PDB entry 5S54 | X-ray diffraction, 2.40 A resolution | chains B and C of the 6 polymer chains in the assembly

Chain B:
Name: Tubulin beta-2B chain
Source organism: Bos taurus
UniProtKB: Q6B856 (TBB2B_BOVIN); the author numbering skips numbers that UniProt does not, so the offset changes along the chain: 1-42 = UniProt 1-42; 45-360 = UniProt 43-358; 369-455 = UniProt 359-445
Sequence (445 residues; numbered 1 to 455; 10 numbers in that range are skipped by the numbering (no residue carries them; nothing is unmodelled there); the number before each row is that of its first residue):
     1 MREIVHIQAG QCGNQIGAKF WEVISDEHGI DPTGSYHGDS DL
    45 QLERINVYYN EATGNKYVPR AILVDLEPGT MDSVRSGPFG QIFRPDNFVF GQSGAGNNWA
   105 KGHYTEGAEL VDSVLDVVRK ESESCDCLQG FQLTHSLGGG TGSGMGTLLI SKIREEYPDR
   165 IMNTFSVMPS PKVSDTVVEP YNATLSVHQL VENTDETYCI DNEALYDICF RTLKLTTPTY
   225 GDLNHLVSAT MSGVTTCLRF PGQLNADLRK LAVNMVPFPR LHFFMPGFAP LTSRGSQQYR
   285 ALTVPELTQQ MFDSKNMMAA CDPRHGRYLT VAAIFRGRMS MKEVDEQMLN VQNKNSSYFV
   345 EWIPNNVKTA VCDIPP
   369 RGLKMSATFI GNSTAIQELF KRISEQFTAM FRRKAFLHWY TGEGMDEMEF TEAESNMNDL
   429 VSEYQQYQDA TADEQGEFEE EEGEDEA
Unresolved in the structure: 278-281, 438-455
Ion coordination: Mg2+: Q11 (together with GDP); Ca2+: E113 (shared with E284(C) of chain C)
Small-molecule neighbours:
  - GDP (guanosine-5'-diphosphate): G10, Q11, C12, Q15, I16, A99, N101, S140, G142, G143, G144, T145, G146, S147, V171, P173, V177, D179, E183, N206, L209, Y224, L227, N228
  - WLS (1-(pyridin-4-yl)-N-[(thiophen-2-yl)methyl]methanamine): I154, I157, R158, Y161, P162, D163, R164, I165, M166, N197, D199, R253
Swiss-Prot annotation at these positions:
  - motif: M1 to I4 (MREI motif)
  - binding site (GTP): Q11, E71, S140, G144, T145, G146, N206, N228
  - binding site (Mg(2+)): E71
  - modified residue: S40 (Phosphoserine), T57 (Phosphothreonine), K60 (N6-acetyllysine), S174 (Phosphoserine), T287 (Phosphothreonine), T292 (Phosphothreonine), R320 (Omega-N-methylarginine), E448 (5-glutamyl polyglutamate)
  - cross-link (Glycyl lysine isopeptide (Lys-Gly)): K60 (interchain with G-Cter in ubiquitin), K326 (interchain with G-Cter in ubiquitin)
What the authors report for this chain:
  - binding site for WLS: I154, I157, Y161, P162, M166, D199
  - conformationally variable residues (side-chain flip): R158

Chain C:
Name: Tubulin alpha-1B chain
Source organism: Bos taurus
UniProtKB: P81947 (TBA1B_BOVIN); residue numbers follow UniProt; this construct covers 1-451
Sequence (451 residues; numbered 1 to 451; the number before each row is that of its first residue):
     1 MRECISIHVG QAGVQIGNAC WELYCLEHGI QPDGQMPSDK TIGGGDDSFN TFFSETGAGK
    61 HVPRAVFVDL EPTVIDEVRT GTYRQLFHPE QLITGKEDAA NNYARGHYTI GKEIIDLVLD
   121 RIRKLADQCT GLQGFLVFHS FGGGTGSGFT SLLMERLSVD YGKKSKLEFS IYPAPQVSTA
   181 VVEPYNSILT THTTLEHSDC AFMVDNEAIY DICRRNLDIE RPTYTNLNRL ISQIVSSITA
   241 SLRFDGALNV DLTEFQTNLV PYPRIHFPLA TYAPVISAEK AYHEQLSVAE ITNACFEPAN
   301 QMVKCDPRHG KYMACCLLYR GDVVPKDVNA AIATIKTKRS IQFVDWCPTG FKVGINYQPP
   361 TVVPGGDLAK VQRAVCMLSN TTAIAEAWAR LDHKFDLMYA KRAFVHWYVG EGMEEGEFSE
   421 AREDMAALEK DYEEVGVDSV EGEGEEEGEE Y
Unresolved in the structure: 441-451
Ion coordination: Ca2+ site 1: D39, T41, G44, E55; Ca2+ site 2: E284 (shared with E113(B) of chain B)
Small-molecule neighbours: GTP (guanosine-5'-triphosphate): G10, Q11, A12, Q15, I16, D69, D98, A99, A100, N101, S140, G142, G143, G144, T145, G146, I171, P173, V177, S178, T179, E183, N206, Y224, L227, N228, I231

Chain B / chain C interface:
Contacting residue pairs (39):
  Q96(B) - M1(C)
  Q96(B) - R2(C)
  N101(B) - E254(C)  hydrogen bond
  D179(B) - K352(C)  hydrogen bond (backbone-side chain)
  T180(B) - E254(C)
  T180(B) - N258(C)
  V181(B) - N258(C)  hydrogen bond (backbone-side chain)
  V181(B) - P348(C)  hydrophobic
  V182(B) - T257(C)
  T221(B) - P325(C)
  T221(B) - K326(C)
  T221(B) - N329(C)
  A397(B) - W346(C)
  M398(B) - W346(C)
  R400(B) - D345(C)  salt bridge
  R400(B) - W346(C)
  R400(B) - S439(C)  hydrogen bond
  R401(B) - Y262(C)  hydrogen bond (backbone-side chain)
  R401(B) - W346(C)
  R401(B) - E434(C)  hydrogen bond (side chain-backbone)
  R401(B) - V435(C)
  R401(B) - V437(C)  hydrogen bond (side chain-backbone)
  R401(B) - D438(C)
  R401(B) - S439(C)  hydrogen bond
  K402(B) - Y262(C)
  A403(B) - P261(C)
  A403(B) - Y262(C)
  A403(B) - W346(C)  hydrophobic
  F404(B) - T257(C)
  F404(B) - N258(C)
  F404(B) - V260(C)
  F404(B) - P261(C)  hydrogen bond (backbone-backbone)
  H406(B) - V260(C)  hydrogen bond (side chain-backbone)
  H406(B) - P261(C)
  H406(B) - Y262(C)
  H406(B) - P263(C)
  W407(B) - Q256(C)
  W407(B) - T257(C)  hydrogen bond (side chain-backbone)
  W407(B) - V260(C)  hydrogen bond (side chain-backbone)
Interface residues without a listed pair, chain B (19 interface residues in all): S97, G100, L405

Summary:
19 residues of chain B face 22 of chain C across their interface, with 12 hydrogen bonds and 1 salt bridge.
Polar contacts include R400(B)-D345(C), N101(B)-E254(C) and D179(B)-K352(C). Chain B binds GDP and compound
WLS. The paper reports a binding site for WLS at I154(B), I157(B) and Y161(B) among others; conformational
variability at R158(B).
Here chain B is Tubulin beta-2B chain and chain C is Tubulin alpha-1B chain, both from Bos taurus. Entry 5S54
(Tubulin-Z2856434816-complex) was determined by X-ray diffraction together with 5S4L, 5S4M, 5S4N, 5S4O, 5S4P,
5S4Q and 52 further entries from the same study.
